Entry 7BOE (electron microscopy, 2.90 A resolution); this record covers chains A and T of the 21 polymer chains in the assembly.

[Chain A]
Molecule: 16S rRNA
From: Escherichia coli (strain K12)
Sequence (1542 nucleotides; numbered 1 to 1542; the number before each row is that of its first residue):
     1 AAAUUGAAGA GUUUGAUCAU GGCUCAGAUU GAACGCUGGC GGCAGGCCUA ACACAUGCAA
    61 GUCGAACGGU AACAGGAAGA AGCUUGCUUC UUUGCUGACG AGUGGCGGAC GGGUGAGUAA
   121 UGUCUGGGAA ACUGCCUGAU GGAGGGGGAU AACUACUGGA AACGGUAGCU AAUACCGCAU
   181 AACGUCGCAA GACCAAAGAG GGGGACCUUC GGGCCUCUUG CCAUCGGAUG UGCCCAGAUG
   241 GGAUUAGCUA GUAGGUGGGG UAACGGCUCA CCUAGGCGAC GAUCCCUAGC UGGUCUGAGA
   301 GGAUGACCAG CCACACUGGA ACUGAGACAC GGUCCAGACU CCUACGGGAG GCAGCAGUGG
   361 GGAAUAUUGC ACAAUGGGCG CAAGCCUGAU GCAGCCAUGC CGCGUGUAUG AAGAAGGCCU
   421 UCGGGUUGUA AAGUACUUUC AGCGGGGAGG AAGGGAGUAA AGUUAAUACC UUUGCUCAUU
   481 GACGUUACCC GCAGAAGAAG CACCGGCUAA CUCCGUGCCA GCAGCCXCGG UAAUACGGAG
   541 GGUGCAAGCG UUAAUCGGAA UUACUGGGCG UAAAGCGCAC GCAGGCGGUU UGUUAAGUCA
   601 GAUGUGAAAU CCCCGGGCUC AACCUGGGAA CUGCAUCUGA UACUGGCAAG CUUGAGUCUC
   661 GUAGAGGGGG GUAGAAUUCC AGGUGUAGCG GUGAAAUGCG UAGAGAUCUG GAGGAAUACC
   721 GGUGGCGAAG GCGGCCCCCU GGACGAAGAC UGACGCUCAG GUGCGAAAGC GUGGGGAGCA
   781 AACAGGAUUA GAUACCCUGG UAGUCCACGC CGUAAACGAU GUCGACUUGG AGGUUGUGCC
   841 CUUGAGGCGU GGCUUCCGGA GCUAACGCGU UAAGUCGACC GCCUGGGGAG UACGGCCGCA
   901 AGGUUAAAAC UCAAAUGAAU UGACGGGGGC CCGCACAAGC GGUGGAGCAU GUGGUUUAAU
   961 UCGAUGXAAC GCGAAGAACC UUACCUGGUC UUGACAUCCA CGGAAGUUUU CAGAGAUGAG
  1021 AAUGUGCCUU CGGGAACCGU GAGACAGGUG CUGCAUGGCU GUCGUCAGCU CGUGUUGUGA
  1081 AAUGUUGGGU UAAGUCCCGC AACGAGCGCA ACCCUUAUCC UUUGUUGCCA GCGGUCCGGC
  1141 CGGGAACUCA AAGGAGACUG CCAGUGAUAA ACUGGAGGAA GGUGGGGAUG ACGUCAAGUC
  1201 AUCAUGGCCC UUACGACCAG GGCUACACAC GUGCUACAAU GGCGCAUACA AAGAGAAGCG
  1261 ACCUCGCGAG AGCAAGCGGA CCUCAUAAAG UGCGUCGUAG UCCGGAUUGG AGUCUGCAAC
  1321 UCGACUCCAU GAAGUCGGAA UCGCUAGUAA UCGUGGAUCA GAAUGCCACG GUGAAUACGU
  1381 UCCCGGGCCU UGUACACACC GCCCGUXACA CCAUGGGAGU GGGUUGCAAA AGAAGUAGGU
  1441 AGCUUAACCU UCGGGAGGGC GCUUACCACU UUGUGAUUCA UGACUGGGGU GAAGUCGUAA
  1501 CAAGGUAACC GUAGGGGAAC CUGCGGUUGG AUCACCUCCU UA
Disordered / not traced: 1535-1542
Modified / non-standard residues: PSU (pseudouridine-5'-monophosphate) at position 516, G7M (N7-methyl-guanosine-5'-monophosphate) at position 527, 2MG (2N-methylguanosine-5'-monophosphate) at position 966, 5MC (5-methylcytidine-5'-monophosphate) at position 967, 2MG (2N-methylguanosine-5'-monophosphate) at position 1207, 4OC (4n,o2'-methylcytidine-5'-monophosphate) at position 1402, 5MC (5-methylcytidine-5'-monophosphate) at position 1407, UR3 (3-methyluridine-5'-monophoshate) at position 1498, 2MG (2N-methylguanosine-5'-monophosphate) at position 1516, MA6 (6N-dimethyladenosine-5'-monophoshate) at position 1518, MA6 (6N-dimethyladenosine-5'-monophoshate) at position 1519
Covalent attachments: covalent link G791-UR3_1498
Bound ions: Mg2+ site 1 near G21 (its only coordinating residue here); Mg2+ site 2 near A53 (its only coordinating residue here); Mg2+ site 3: A59, U387; Mg2+ site 4 near G100 (its only coordinating residue here); Mg2+ site 5: A109, G331; Mg2+ site 6: A116, G117, G289; Mg2+ site 7: G145, A197; Mg2+ site 8 near A171 (its only coordinating residue here); Mg2+ site 9: A174, C175; Mg2+ site 10: U180, A195; Mg2+ site 11: G299, G558; Mg2+ site 12 near A306 (its only coordinating residue here); 57 more Mg2+ sites not listed

[Chain T]
Protein: 30S ribosomal protein S20
From: Escherichia coli (strain K12)
UniProt: P0A7U7 (RS20_ECOLI); numbering as in UniProt (aligned over 1-87)
Chain sequence (87 residues; each row starts with the number of its first residue):
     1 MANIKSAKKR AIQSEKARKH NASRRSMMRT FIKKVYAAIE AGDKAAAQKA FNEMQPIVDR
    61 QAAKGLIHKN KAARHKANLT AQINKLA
Disordered / not traced: 1

[Chain A / chain T interface]
Residue-residue contacts (90):
  A60(A) - Ile4(T)  phosphate contact
  G61(A) - Ile4(T)  phosphate contact
  G61(A) - Ser6(T)  base contact
  A101(A) - Lys5(T)  salt bridge to the phosphate
  G102(A) - Lys5(T)  salt bridge to the phosphate
  U103(A) - Lys9(T)  salt bridge to the phosphate
  G104(A) - Lys9(T)  salt bridge to the phosphate
  G104(A) - Gln13(T)  phosphate contact
  G104(A) - Lys16(T)  salt bridge to the phosphate
  C106(A) - Arg10(T)  base contact
  G107(A) - Ser6(T)  base contact
  G107(A) - Arg10(T)  hydrogen bond to the base
  G108(A) - Arg10(T)  hydrogen bond to the base
  A131(A) - Asn70(T)  phosphate contact
  C132(A) - His68(T)  hydrogen bond to the phosphate
  C132(A) - Asn70(T)  hydrogen bond to the phosphate
  U133(A) - His68(T)  salt bridge to the phosphate
  A174(A) - Lys16(T)  sugar contact
  C175(A) - His20(T)  hydrogen bond to the phosphate
  C176(A) - His20(T)  salt bridge to the phosphate
  C176(A) - Arg24(T)  salt bridge to the phosphate
  C176(A) - Lys64(T)  salt bridge to the phosphate
  G177(A) - Arg24(T)  salt bridge to the phosphate
  G177(A) - Arg60(T)  phosphate contact
  G177(A) - Gln61(T)  phosphate contact
  G177(A) - Lys64(T)  salt bridge to the phosphate
  C178(A) - Arg60(T)  salt bridge to the phosphate
  G184(A) - Asp59(T)  base contact
  U185(A) - Ala73(T)  phosphate contact
  U185(A) - Lys76(T)  hydrogen bond to the sugar
  C186(A) - Ala73(T)  sugar contact
  C186(A) - Lys76(T)  sugar contact
  C186(A) - Ala77(T)  phosphate contact
  C186(A) - Thr80(T)  sugar contact
  G187(A) - Ala77(T)  phosphate contact
  G187(A) - Thr80(T)  sugar contact
  A192(A) - Gln55(T)  hydrogen bond to the base
  C193(A) - Gln55(T)  sugar contact
  C193(A) - Pro56(T)  phosphate contact
  C193(A) - Asp59(T)  base contact
  C194(A) - Pro56(T)  sugar contact
  C194(A) - Asp59(T)  sugar contact
  C194(A) - Arg60(T)  salt bridge to the phosphate
  C194(A) - Ala63(T)  sugar contact
  A195(A) - Arg60(T)  salt bridge to the phosphate
  A196(A) - Lys64(T)  salt bridge to the phosphate
  U224(A) - Lys69(T)  salt bridge to the phosphate
  G258(A) - Gln82(T)  hydrogen bond to the phosphate
  G259(A) - Tyr36(T)  hydrogen bond to the phosphate
  G259(A) - Asn78(T)  phosphate contact
  G259(A) - Gln82(T)  phosphate contact
  G260(A) - His75(T)  phosphate contact
  U261(A) - Lys71(T)  salt bridge to the phosphate
  U261(A) - Arg74(T)  salt bridge to the phosphate
  A262(A) - His68(T)  sugar contact
  A262(A) - Asn70(T)  hydrogen bond to the sugar
  A262(A) - Arg74(T)  salt bridge to the phosphate
  A263(A) - Asn70(T)  phosphate contact
  A263(A) - Arg74(T)  salt bridge to the phosphate
  C322(A) - Arg18(T)  sugar contact
  U323(A) - Ser14(T)  hydrogen bond to the sugar
  U323(A) - Ala17(T)  phosphate contact
  U323(A) - Arg18(T)  sugar contact
  U323(A) - Asn21(T)  hydrogen bond to the phosphate
  U323(A) - Arg25(T)  salt bridge to the phosphate
  G324(A) - Asn21(T)  hydrogen bond to the phosphate
  G331(A) - Asn3(T)  hydrogen bond to the sugar
  G332(A) - Ala2(T)  phosphate contact
  G332(A) - Asn3(T)  hydrogen bond to the phosphate
  G332(A) - Ile4(T)  hydrogen bond to the phosphate
  G332(A) - Ala7(T)  phosphate contact
  G332(A) - Ala11(T)  sugar contact
  U333(A) - Ala2(T)  hydrogen bond to the phosphate
  G351(A) - Asn3(T)  phosphate contact
  U1436(A) - Arg18(T)  salt bridge to the phosphate
  A1437(A) - Arg29(T)  salt bridge to the phosphate
  G1438(A) - Arg29(T)  salt bridge to the phosphate
  G1438(A) - Lys33(T)  hydrogen bond to the phosphate
  G1439(A) - Lys33(T)  salt bridge to the phosphate
  A1456(A) - Lys34(T)  phosphate contact
  G1457(A) - Met27(T)  sugar contact
  G1457(A) - Thr30(T)  phosphate contact
  G1457(A) - Phe31(T)  sugar contact
  G1457(A) - Lys34(T)  salt bridge to the phosphate
  G1458(A) - Ser23(T)  hydrogen bond to the sugar
  G1458(A) - Ser26(T)  phosphate contact
  G1458(A) - Met27(T)  phosphate contact
  G1458(A) - Thr30(T)  hydrogen bond to the phosphate
  G1459(A) - Ala22(T)  phosphate contact
  G1459(A) - Ser26(T)  hydrogen bond to the phosphate
Other interface residues (no listed pair), chain A (51 interface residues in all): G105, C225, A1447
Other interface residues (no listed pair), chain T (48 interface residues in all): Glu15

[Summary]
51 residues of chain A and 48 residues of chain T are in contact, with 21 hydrogen bonds and 26 salt bridges.
Polar contacts include G107(A)-Arg10(T), G108(A)-Arg10(T) and A192(A)-Gln55(T). A59(A) and U387(A) coordinate
Mg2+ site 3. A109(A) and G331(A) coordinate Mg2+ site 5.
Chain A is 16S rRNA and chain T is 30S ribosomal protein S20, both from Escherichia coli (strain K12); the
structure, Bacterial 30S ribosomal subunit assembly complex state M (Consensus refinement), was determined by
electron microscopy, deposited together with 7AF3, 7AF5, 7AF8, 7AFA, 7AFD, 7AFH and 17 further entries.
